Entry 3EH2 (X-ray diffraction, 2.35 A resolution); this record covers chain A.

== Chain A ==
Name: Protein transport protein Sec24C
Source organism: Homo sapiens
Notes: fragment: conserved core
Reference sequence: P53992 (SC24C_HUMAN); residues 2-767 here correspond to UniProt positions 329-1094 (UniProt number = residue number + 327)
Amino-acid sequence (766 residues; numbered 2 to 767; the number before each row is that of its first residue):
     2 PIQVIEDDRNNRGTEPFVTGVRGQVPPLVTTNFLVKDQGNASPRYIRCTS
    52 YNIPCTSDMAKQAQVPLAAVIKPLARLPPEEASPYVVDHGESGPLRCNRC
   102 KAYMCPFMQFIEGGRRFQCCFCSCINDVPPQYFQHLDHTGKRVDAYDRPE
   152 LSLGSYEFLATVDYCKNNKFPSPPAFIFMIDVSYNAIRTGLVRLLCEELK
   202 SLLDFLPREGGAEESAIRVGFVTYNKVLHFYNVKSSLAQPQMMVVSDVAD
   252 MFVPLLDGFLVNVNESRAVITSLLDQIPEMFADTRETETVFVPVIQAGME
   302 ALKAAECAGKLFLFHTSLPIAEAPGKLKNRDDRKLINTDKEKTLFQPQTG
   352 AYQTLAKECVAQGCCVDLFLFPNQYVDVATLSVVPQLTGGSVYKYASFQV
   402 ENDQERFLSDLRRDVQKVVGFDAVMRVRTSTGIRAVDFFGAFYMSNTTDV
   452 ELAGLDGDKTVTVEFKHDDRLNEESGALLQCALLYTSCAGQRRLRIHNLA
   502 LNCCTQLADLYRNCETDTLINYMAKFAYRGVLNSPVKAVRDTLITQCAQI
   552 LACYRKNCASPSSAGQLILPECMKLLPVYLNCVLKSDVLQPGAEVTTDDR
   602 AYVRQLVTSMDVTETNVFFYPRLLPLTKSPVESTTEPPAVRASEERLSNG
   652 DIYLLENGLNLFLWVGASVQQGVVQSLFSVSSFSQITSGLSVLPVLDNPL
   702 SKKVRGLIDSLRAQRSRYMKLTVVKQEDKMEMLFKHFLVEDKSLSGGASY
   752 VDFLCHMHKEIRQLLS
Not modelled in the structure: 560-565, 636-637
Metal / ion sites: Zn2+: Cys98, Cys101, Cys120, Cys123
UniProt features mapped onto this chain:
  - region: Cys98 to Cys123 (Zinc finger-like)
  - binding site (Zn(2+)): Cys98, Cys101, Cys120, Cys123

== Summary ==
Cys98, Cys101, Cys120 and Cys123 coordinate Zn2+. Curated annotation (UniProt) lists 4 Zn2+-binding residues.
Chain A is Protein transport protein Sec24C (Homo sapiens); the structure, Crystal structure of the human
COPII-coat protein Sec24c, was determined by X-ray diffraction together with 3EFO, 3EG9, 3EGD, 3EGX and 3EH1
from the same study.
